3ZFD - chain A; structure by X-ray diffraction, 1.71 A resolution.

[Chain A]
Protein: Chromosome-associated kinesin KIF4
Organism: Mus musculus
Notes: EC 3.6.4.4; fragment: motor domain, residues 1-344
UniProtKB: P33174 (KIF4_MOUSE); residues 1-344 here = UniProt positions 1-344
Chain sequence (351 residues; each row starts with the number of its first residue):
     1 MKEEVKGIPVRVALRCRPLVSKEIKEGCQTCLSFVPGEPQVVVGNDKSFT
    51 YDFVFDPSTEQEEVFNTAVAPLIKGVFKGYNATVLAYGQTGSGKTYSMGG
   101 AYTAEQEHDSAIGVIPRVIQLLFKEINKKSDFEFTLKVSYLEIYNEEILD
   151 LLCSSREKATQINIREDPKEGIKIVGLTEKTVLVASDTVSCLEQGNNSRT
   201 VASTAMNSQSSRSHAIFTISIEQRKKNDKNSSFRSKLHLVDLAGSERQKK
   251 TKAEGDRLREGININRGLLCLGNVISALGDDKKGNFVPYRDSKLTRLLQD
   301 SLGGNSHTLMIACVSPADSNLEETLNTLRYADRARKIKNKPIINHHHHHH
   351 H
Not modelled in the structure: 1-3, 155-159, 349-351
Differences from the reference sequence: expression tag (345-351)
UniProt features mapped onto this chain:
  - binding site (ATP): Gly-88 to Thr-95
Ion coordination: Mg2+: Thr-95, Ser-211 (together with AMP-PNP)
Small-molecule neighbours: AMP-PNP (ANP; phosphoaminophosphonic acid-adenylate ester): Arg-15, Arg-17, Pro-18, Val-20, Gln-89, Thr-90, Gly-91, Ser-92, Gly-93, Lys-94, Thr-95, Tyr-96, Asn-207, Gln-209, Ser-210, Ser-211, Ala-243, Gly-244
Reported in the primary citation:
  - binding site for AMP-PNP: Ser-211, Gly-244
  - contacts within the chain: Tyr-144/Glu-260, Arg-199/Asp-241, Ala-205/Thr-251, Arg-212/Glu-246 (salt bridge), Arg-212/Glu-260, Leu-278/Ile-337 (hydrophobic contact)
  - catalytic residues: Glu-246 (proposed by the authors, not directly observed)
  - mutagenesis - G267S: decreased catalytic activity

[Overview]
Bound to chain A: AMP-PNP. Thr-95 and Ser-211 form the Mg2+ site. Curated annotation (UniProt) lists 8
ATP-binding residues. From the paper: the catalytic residue Glu-246; G267S reduces catalytic activity.
Chain A is Chromosome-associated kinesin KIF4 (Mus musculus); the structure, Crystal Structure of the Kif4
Motor Domain Complexed With Mg-AMPPNP, was determined by X-ray diffraction together with 3ZFC from the same
study.
